Entry 9GS9 (electron microscopy, 2.60 A resolution); this record covers chains 1 and G of the 13 polymer chains in the assembly.

# Chain 1
Molecule: crRNA
Sequence (60 nucleotides; numbered 1 to 60; the number before each row is that of its first residue):
     1 CUGAAAAUAC AGUGGGGCCA CUAGGGACAG GAUUGGUGAC GUGACCUGCC GUAUAGGCAG

# Chain G
Name: Cas7.1
Sequence (350 residues; numbered 1 to 350; the number before each row is that of its first residue):
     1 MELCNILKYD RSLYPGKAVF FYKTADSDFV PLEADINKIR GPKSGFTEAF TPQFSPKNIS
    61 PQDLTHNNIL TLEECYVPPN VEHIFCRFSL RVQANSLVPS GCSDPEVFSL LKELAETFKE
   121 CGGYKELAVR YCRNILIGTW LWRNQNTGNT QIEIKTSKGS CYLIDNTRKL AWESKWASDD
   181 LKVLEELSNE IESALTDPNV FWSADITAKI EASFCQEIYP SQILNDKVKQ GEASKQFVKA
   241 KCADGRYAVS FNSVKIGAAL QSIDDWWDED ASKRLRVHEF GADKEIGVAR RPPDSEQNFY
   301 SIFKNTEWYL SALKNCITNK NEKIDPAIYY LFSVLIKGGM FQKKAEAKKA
Disordered / not traced: 1, 41-66, 226-233, 320, 344-350
Reported in the primary citation:
  - binding site for crRNA (chain 1): Ile69, Leu70, Arg143, Leu224

# How chain 1 and chain G interact
Pairs across the interface - 31 pairs, chain 1 then chain G:
  U34(1) with Lys8(G), hydrogen bond to the sugar
  G35(1) with Lys8(G), hydrogen bond to the sugar; Tyr9(G), hydrogen bond to the sugar; Asp10(G), sugar contact; Gly339(G), sugar contact; Met340(G), hydrogen bond to the base
  G36(1) with Asp10(G), phosphate contact; Arg11(G), hydrogen bond to the phosphate; Gly339(G), sugar contact; Met340(G), base contact
  U37(1) with Arg11(G), phosphate contact; Val254(G), sugar contact; Arg276(G), sugar contact
  G38(1) with Trp142(G), base contact; Val254(G), phosphate contact; Lys255(G), phosphate contact; Ala258(G), base contact; Arg276(G), salt bridge to the phosphate; Lys284(G), salt bridge to the phosphate; Glu285(G), hydrogen bond to the base
  A39(1) with Ser221(G), hydrogen bond to the phosphate; Gln222(G), sugar contact; Leu224(G), base contact; Asn252(G), hydrogen bond to the phosphate
  C40(1) with Pro220(G), phosphate contact; Ser221(G), phosphate contact; Gln222(G), hydrogen bond to the phosphate; Lys255(G), salt bridge to the phosphate
  G41(1) with Arg143(G), hydrogen bond to the base
  U54(1) with Tyr76(G), base contact; Pro79(G), base contact
Other interface residues (no listed pair), chain G (25 interface residues in all): Tyr14, Ile223, Lys337, Gly338

# Summary
9 residues of chain 1 and 25 residues of chain G are in contact, with 10 hydrogen bonds and 3 salt bridges.
Among the polar pairs are G35(1)-Met340(G), G38(1)-Glu285(G) and G41(1)-Arg143(G). From the paper: a binding
site for crRNA (chain 1) at Ile69(G), Leu70(G) and Arg143(G) among others.
Chain 1 is crRNA and chain G is Cas7.1; the structure, Tn7016 PseCAST QCascade, was determined by electron
microscopy.
